PDB entry 5AV5 | X-ray diffraction, 2.40 A resolution | chains D and I of the 10 polymer chains in the assembly

Chain D:
Molecule: Histone H2B type 1-J
From: Homo sapiens
UniProt: P06899 (H2B1J_HUMAN); residues 0-125 here correspond to UniProt positions 1-126 (UniProt number = residue number + 1)
Amino-acid sequence (129 residues; each row starts with the number of its first residue; numbers below 1 keep their minus sign (Gly-3 is residue -3)):
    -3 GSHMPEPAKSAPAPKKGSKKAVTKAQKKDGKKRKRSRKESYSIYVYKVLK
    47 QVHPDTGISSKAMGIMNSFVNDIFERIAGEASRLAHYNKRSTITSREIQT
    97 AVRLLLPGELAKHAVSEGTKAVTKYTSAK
Not modelled in the structure: -3 to 28
Sequence notes: expression tag (-3 to -1)
Bound ions: Mn2+: Val48 (shared with 1 residue of chain E)
Swiss-Prot annotation at these positions:
  - modified residue: Pro1 (N-acetylproline), Glu2 (ADP-ribosyl glutamic acid), Lys5 (N6-(2-hydroxyisobutyryl)lysine), Ser6 (ADP-ribosylserine), Lys11 (N6-(beta-hydroxybutyryl)lysine), Lys12 (N6-(2-hydroxyisobutyryl)lysine), Ser14 (Phosphoserine), Lys15 (N6-acetyllysine), Lys16 (N6-(beta-hydroxybutyryl)lysine), Lys20 (N6-(2-hydroxyisobutyryl)lysine), Lys23 (N6-(2-hydroxyisobutyryl)lysine), Lys24 (N6-(2-hydroxyisobutyryl)lysine), Lys34 (N6-(2-hydroxyisobutyryl)lysine), Glu35 (PolyADP-ribosyl glutamic acid), Ser36 (Phosphoserine), Lys43 (N6-(2-hydroxyisobutyryl)lysine), Lys46 (N6-(2-hydroxyisobutyryl)lysine), Lys57 (N6,N6-dimethyllysine), Arg79 (Dimethylated arginine), Lys85 (N6,N6,N6-trimethyllysine) and 6 more in UniProt
  - glycosylation: Ser112 (O-linked (GlcNAc) serine)
  - cross-link (Glycyl lysine isopeptide (Lys-Gly)): Lys5 (interchain with G-Cter in SUMO2), Lys20 (interchain with G-Cter in SUMO2), Lys34 (interchain with G-Cter in ubiquitin), Lys120 (interchain with G-Cter in ubiquitin)
What the authors report for this chain:
  - binding site for the 147-nt DNA strand (chain I): Ser32
  - binding site for the 147-nt DNA strand: Arg31, Lys34, Ser36
  - Mn2+ coordination: Val48

Chain I:
Molecule: 147-nt DNA strand
Sequence (147 nucleotides; row label = number of the first residue in the row; numbers below 1 keep their minus sign (DA-73 is residue -73)):
   -73 ATCAATATCCACCTGCAGATACTACCAAAAGTGTATTTGGAAACTGCTCC
   -23 ATCAAAAGGCATGTTCAGCTGGAATCCAGCTGAACATGCCTTTTGATGGA
    27 GCAGTTTCCAAATACACTTTTGGTAGTATCTGCAGGTGGATATTGAT
Bound ions: Mn2+ site 1: DG-35, DG-34; Mn2+ site 2 near DG-3 (its only coordinating residue here); Mn2+ site 3 near DG5 (its only coordinating residue here); Mn2+ site 4 near DG27 (its only coordinating residue here); Mn2+ site 5 near DG48 (its only coordinating residue here); Mn2+ site 6 near DG61 (its only coordinating residue here)

Interface between chain D and chain I:
Contacting residue pairs (19; chain D residue first):
  Arg29(D) with DA29(I), base contact; DG30(I), hydrogen bond to the base
  Lys30(D) with DG30(I), sugar contact; DT31(I), phosphate contact
  Arg31(D) with DA29(I), sugar contact; DG30(I), salt bridge to the phosphate
  Ser32(D) with DG30(I), hydrogen bond to the phosphate
  Arg33(D) with DA-45(I), sugar contact
  Lys34(D) with DG30(I), salt bridge to the phosphate
  Glu35(D) with DA-45(I), sugar contact
  Ser55(D) with DA-55(I), phosphate contact
  Ser56(D) with DA-55(I), hydrogen bond to the phosphate
  Arg86(D) with DG-34(I), phosphate contact; DA-33(I), salt bridge to the phosphate
  Ser87(D) with DG-35(I), sugar contact; DG-34(I), hydrogen bond to the phosphate
  Thr88(D) with DG-35(I), hydrogen bond to the phosphate; DG-34(I), hydrogen bond to the phosphate
  Lys125(D) with DT-42(I), salt bridge to the phosphate
Also at the interface, not in a pair above, chain D (16 interface residues in all): Tyr42, Gly53, Lys85
Also at the interface, not in a pair above, chain I (11 interface residues in all): DT-54, DA-46

Summary:
The interface between chain D and chain I involves 16 residues on one side and 11 on the other, with 6
hydrogen bonds and 4 salt bridges. Polar contacts include Arg29(D)-DG30(I), Ser32(D)-DG30(I) and
Ser56(D)-DA-55(I). The paper reports a binding site for the 147-nt DNA strand at Arg31(D), Lys34(D) and
Ser36(D); a binding site for the 147-nt DNA strand (chain I) at Ser32(D).
Chain D is Histone H2B type 1-J (Homo sapiens) and chain I is a 147-nt DNA strand; the structure, human
nucleosome core particle, was determined by X-ray diffraction together with 5AV6, 5AV8, 5AV9, 5AVB and 5AVC
from the same study.
